Entry 6U9S (X-ray diffraction, 2.40 A resolution); this record covers chains B and C of the 3 polymer chains in the assembly.

[Chain B]
Name: 5A6 FAB Light Chain
From: Mus musculus
Notes: antibody fragment or engineered binder
Sequence (219 residues; row label = number of the first residue in the row):
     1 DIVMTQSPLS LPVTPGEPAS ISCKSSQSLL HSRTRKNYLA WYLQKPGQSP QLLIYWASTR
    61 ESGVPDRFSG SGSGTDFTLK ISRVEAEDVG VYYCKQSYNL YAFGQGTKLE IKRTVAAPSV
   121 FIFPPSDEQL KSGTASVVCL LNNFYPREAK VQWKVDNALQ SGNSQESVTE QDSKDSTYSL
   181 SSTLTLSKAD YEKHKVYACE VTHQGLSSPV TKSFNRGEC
Cystine bridges: Cys-23/Cys-94, Cys-139/Cys-199

[Chain C]
Name: CD81 antigen
From: Homo sapiens
UniProt: P60033 (CD81_HUMAN); residues 112-200 here = UniProt positions 112-200
Sequence (98 residues; numbered 110 to 207; the number before each row is that of its first residue):
   110 ETGFVNKDQI AKDVKQFYDQ ALQQAVVDDD ANNAKAVVKT FHETLDCCGS STLTALTTSV
   170 LKNNLCPSGS NIISNLFKED CHQKIDDLFS GSHHHHHH
Disordered / not traced: 110, 203-207
Cystine bridges: Cys-156/Cys-190, Cys-157/Cys-175
Sequence notes: expression tag (110-111, 201-207)
Curated features (UniProtKB/Swiss-Prot):
  - site (Important for interaction with integrin): Lys-116, Lys-144, Lys-148
  - mutagenesis: Lys-116 (K116E: Reduces binding to integrin), Ile-119 (I119A: No effect on integrin binding), Lys-121 (K121E: No effect on integrin binding), Lys-124 (K124E: No effect on integrin binding), Phe-126 (F126A: No effect on integrin binding), Lys-144 (K144E: Reduces binding to integrin; when associated with E-148), Lys-148 (K148E: Reduces binding to integrin; when associated with E-144), Phe-186 (F186A: No effect on integrin binding), Lys-187 (K187E: No effect on integrin binding), Glu-188 (E188K/Q: Strongly reduced affinity for HCV protein E2; when associated with E-196; E188K: Mildly reduced affinity for HCV protein E2), Asp-196 (D196E: Strongly reduced affinity for HCV protein E2; when associated with K-188 or Q-188; D196K/Q/R: Strongly reduced affinity for HCV protein E2)

[How chain B and chain C interact]
Contacting residue pairs - 20 pairs, chain B then chain C:
  His-31(B) with Phe-186(C)
  Arg-33(B) with Gln-192(C); His-202(C)
  Thr-34(B) with Phe-186(C); Lys-187(C); Gln-192(C), hydrogen bond (backbone-side chain)
  Tyr-38(B) with Phe-186(C)
  Tyr-55(B) with Thr-163(C), hydrogen bond (side chain-backbone); Ala-164(C); Thr-167(C)
  Trp-56(B) with Thr-163(C); Thr-166(C)
  Thr-59(B) with Thr-163(C), hydrogen bond; Ala-164(C)
  Glu-61(B) with Thr-167(C), hydrogen bond
  Ser-62(B) with Thr-167(C); Ser-168(C)
  Ser-97(B) with Phe-186(C)
  Tyr-98(B) with Phe-186(C)
  Tyr-101(B) with Leu-185(C)
Also at the interface, not in a pair above, chain B (14 interface residues in all): Arg-35, Lys-36
Also at the interface, not in a pair above, chain C (12 interface residues in all): Glu-188, Asp-189
Interface features reported in the paper:
  - specific contacts: Tyr-55(B)/Thr-167(C), Thr-59(B)/Thr-163(C) (hydrogen bond), Ser-62(B)/Ser-168(C), Thr-163(C)/Tyr-55(B) (backbone contact)
  - epitope / paratope residues, chain B: Lys-24(B), Tyr-55(B), Thr-59(B), Ser-62(B)
  - epitope / paratope residues, chain C: Thr-163(C), Thr-167(C), Ser-168(C), Glu-188(C), Asp-189(C), Gln-192(C)

[In short]
14 residues of chain B face 12 of chain C across their interface; the contacts include 4 hydrogen bonds. Polar
pairs include Thr-34(B)/Gln-192(C), Tyr-55(B)/Thr-163(C) and Thr-59(B)/Thr-163(C). The authors report contacts
between Tyr-55(B) and Thr-167(C) and Ser-62(B) and Ser-168(C); a hydrogen bond between Thr-59(B) and
Thr-163(C); a backbone contact between Thr-163(C) and Tyr-55(B). The paper reports epitope/paratope residues
Lys-24(B), Tyr-55(B) and Thr-163(C) among others.
Here chain B is 5A6 FAB Light Chain (Mus musculus) and chain C is CD81 antigen (Homo sapiens). Entry 6U9S
(Crystal structure of human CD81 large extracellular loop in complex with 5A6 Fab) was determined by X-ray
diffraction.
